PDB entry 4QV9 | X-ray diffraction, 2.60 A resolution | chains O and U of the 28 polymer chains in the assembly

# Chain O
Molecule: Proteasome subunit alpha type-2
Organism: Saccharomyces cerevisiae
Notes: EC 3.4.25.1; engineered mutation(s): C63F
Reference sequence: P23639 (PSA2_YEAST); residues 1-250 here = UniProt positions 1-250
Sequence (250 residues; each row starts with the number of its first residue):
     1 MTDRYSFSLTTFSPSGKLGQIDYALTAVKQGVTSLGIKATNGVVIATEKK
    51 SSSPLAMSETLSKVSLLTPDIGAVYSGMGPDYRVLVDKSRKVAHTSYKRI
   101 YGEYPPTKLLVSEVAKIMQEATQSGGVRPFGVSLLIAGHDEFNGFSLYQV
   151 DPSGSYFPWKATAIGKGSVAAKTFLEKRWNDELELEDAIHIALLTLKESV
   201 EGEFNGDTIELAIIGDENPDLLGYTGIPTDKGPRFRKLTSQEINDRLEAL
Swiss-Prot annotation at these positions:
  - cross-link: Lys108 (Glycyl lysine isopeptide (Lys-Gly) (interchain with G-Cter in ubiquitin))

# Chain U
Molecule: Proteasome subunit alpha type-1
Organism: Saccharomyces cerevisiae
Notes: EC 3.4.25.1
Reference sequence: P21243 (PSA1_YEAST); residues -8 to 243 here correspond to UniProt positions 1-252 (UniProt number = residue number + 9)
Sequence (252 residues; numbered -8 to 243; the number before each row is that of its first residue; numbers below 1 keep their minus sign (Met-8 is residue -8)):
    -8 MSGAAAASAAGYDRHITIFSPEGRLYQVEYAFKATNQTNINSLAVRGKDC
    42 TVVISQKKVPDKLLDPTTVSYIFCISRTIGMVVNGPIPDARNAALRAKAE
    92 AAEFRYKYGYDMPCDVLAKRMANLSQIYTQRAYMRPLGVILTFVSVDEEL
   142 GPSIYKTDPAGYYVGYKATATGPKQQEITTNLENHFKKSKIDHINEESWE
   192 KVVEFAITHMIDALGTEFSKNDLEVGVATKDKFFTLSAENIEERLVAIAE
   242 QD
Unresolved in the structure: -8 to 1, 243

# Interface between chain O and chain U
Residue-residue contacts (65):
  Asp3(O) with Tyr124(U)
  Tyr5(O) with Ile7(U); Ala123(U), hydrophobic; Tyr124(U), hydrophobic
  Leu9(O) with Ile9(U), hydrophobic; Ala123(U), hydrophobic
  Gln20(O) with Ile9(U); Phe10(U), hydrogen bond (side chain-backbone)
  Tyr23(O) with Phe10(U); Ser11(U); Pro12(U), hydrophobic; Gly14(U)
  Ala24(O) with Phe10(U), hydrophobic
  Thr26(O) with Pro12(U); Glu13(U)
  Ala27(O) with Gly14(U)
  Ser52(O) with Tyr153(U), hydrogen bond
  Pro54(O) with Lys158(U), hydrogen bond (backbone-side chain); Glu174(U)
  Leu55(O) with Tyr157(U); Lys158(U), hydrogen bond (backbone-backbone); Ala159(U); Thr170(U); Leu173(U), hydrophobic; Phe177(U), hydrophobic
  Ala56(O) with Val155(U), hydrophobic; Gly156(U); Tyr157(U), hydrophobic
  Met57(O) with Arg37(U); Val155(U); Gly156(U), hydrogen bond (backbone-backbone); Tyr157(U); Lys158(U)
  Thr60(O) with Tyr146(U); Val155(U); Gly156(U), hydrogen bond (side chain-backbone)
  Leu61(O) with Tyr153(U), hydrophobic; Val155(U), hydrophobic
  Met78(O) with Phe10(U), hydrophobic; Leu16(U), hydrophobic
  Pro80(O) with Gln117(U); Ala151(U); Gly152(U); Tyr153(U)
  Asp81(O) with Gln117(U)
  Arg83(O) with Ala113(U), hydrogen bond (side chain-backbone); Asn114(U); Gly152(U), hydrogen bond (side chain-backbone); Tyr154(U)
  Val84(O) with Asn114(U); Gln117(U)
  Asp87(O) with Lys110(U), salt bridge; Asn114(U)
  Gly126(O) with Arg122(U); Ala123(U), hydrogen bond (backbone-backbone)
  Val127(O) with Gln121(U); Arg122(U)
  Arg128(O) with Thr8(U); Phe10(U); Leu16(U); Thr120(U), hydrogen bond (side chain-backbone); Gln121(U), hydrogen bond (backbone-backbone)
  Pro129(O) with Phe10(U)
  Phe130(O) with Gln121(U)
  Gly131(O) with Phe10(U)
Also at the interface, not in a pair above, chain O (32 interface residues in all): Met1, Thr2, Gln30, Ser53, Ala121
Also at the interface, not in a pair above, chain U (34 interface residues in all): Thr160

# In short
32 residues of chain O and 34 residues of chain U are in contact; the contacts include 11 hydrogen bonds and 1
salt bridge. Polar pairs include Asp87(O)-Lys110(U), Gln20(O)-Phe10(U) and Ser52(O)-Tyr153(U).
Here chain O is Proteasome subunit alpha type-2 and chain U is Proteasome subunit alpha type-1, both from
Saccharomyces cerevisiae. Entry 4QV9 (yCP beta5-C63F mutant) was determined by X-ray diffraction (same
publication as 4QUX, 4QUY, 4QV0, 4QV1, 4QV3, 4QV4 and 42 further entries).
